6SKL - chains 3 and 7 of the 18 polymer chains in the assembly; structure by electron microscopy, 3.70 A resolution.

# Chain 3
Name: DNA replication licensing factor MCM3
Organism: Saccharomyces cerevisiae (strain ATCC 204508 / S288c)
Notes: EC 3.6.4.12
UniProt: P24279 (MCM3_YEAST); residue numbers follow UniProt; this construct covers 1-971
Chain sequence (971 residues; row label = number of the first residue in the row):
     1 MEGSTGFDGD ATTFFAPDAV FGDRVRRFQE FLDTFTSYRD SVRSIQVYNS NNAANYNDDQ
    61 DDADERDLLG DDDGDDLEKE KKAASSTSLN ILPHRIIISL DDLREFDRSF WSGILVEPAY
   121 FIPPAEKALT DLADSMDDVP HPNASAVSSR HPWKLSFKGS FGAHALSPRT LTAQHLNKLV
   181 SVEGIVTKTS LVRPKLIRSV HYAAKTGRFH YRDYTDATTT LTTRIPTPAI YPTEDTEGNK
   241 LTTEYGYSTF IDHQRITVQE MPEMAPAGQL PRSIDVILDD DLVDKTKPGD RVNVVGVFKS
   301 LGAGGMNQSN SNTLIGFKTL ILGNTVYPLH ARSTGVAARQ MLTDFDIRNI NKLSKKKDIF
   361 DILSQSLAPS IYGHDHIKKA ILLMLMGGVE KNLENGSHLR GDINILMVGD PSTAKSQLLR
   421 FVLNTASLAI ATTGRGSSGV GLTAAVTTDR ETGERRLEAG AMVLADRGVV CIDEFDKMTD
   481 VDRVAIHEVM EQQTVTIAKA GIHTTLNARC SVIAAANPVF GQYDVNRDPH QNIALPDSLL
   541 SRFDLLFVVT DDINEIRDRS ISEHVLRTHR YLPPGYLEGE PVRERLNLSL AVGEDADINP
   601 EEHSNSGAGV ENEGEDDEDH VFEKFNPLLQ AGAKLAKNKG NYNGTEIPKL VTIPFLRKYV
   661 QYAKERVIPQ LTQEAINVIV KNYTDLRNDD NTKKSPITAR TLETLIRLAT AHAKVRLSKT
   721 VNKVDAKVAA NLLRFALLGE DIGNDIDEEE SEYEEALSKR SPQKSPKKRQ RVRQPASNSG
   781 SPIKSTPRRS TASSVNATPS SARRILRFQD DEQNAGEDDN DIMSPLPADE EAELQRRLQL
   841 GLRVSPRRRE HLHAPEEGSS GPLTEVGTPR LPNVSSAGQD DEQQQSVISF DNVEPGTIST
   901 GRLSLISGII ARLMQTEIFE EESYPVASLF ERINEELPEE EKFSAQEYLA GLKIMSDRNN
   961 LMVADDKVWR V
Disordered / not traced: 1-17, 57-89, 333-336, 584-647, 690-695, 741-971
Ion coordination: Mg2+: S416 (together with AMP-PNP)
Ligand contacts: AMP-PNP (ANP; phosphoaminophosphonic acid-adenylate ester): S370, I371, Y372, H374, D410, P411, S412, T413, A414, K415, S416, Q417, E474, N517, I561, V565
Swiss-Prot annotation at these positions:
  - motif: S541 to D544 (Arginine finger)
  - binding site (ATP): G409 to S416
  - modified residue: S761 (Phosphoserine), S777 (Phosphoserine), S781 (Phosphoserine), T868 (Phosphothreonine)
  - mutagenesis: K415 (K415A: No effect on MCM2-7 complex helicase activity. Loss of MCM2-7 complex helicase activity; when associated with MCM5 A-422. Reduces MCM2-7 complex helicase activity ...)
What the authors report for this chain:
  - binding site for DNA fork, leading-strand template: R455

# Chain 7
Name: DNA replication licensing factor MCM7
Organism: Saccharomyces cerevisiae (strain ATCC 204508 / S288c)
Notes: EC 3.6.4.12
UniProt: P38132 (MCM7_YEAST); numbering as in UniProt (aligned over 1-845)
Chain sequence (845 residues; row label = number of the first residue in the row):
     1 MSAALPSIQL PVDYNNLFNE ITDFLVTFKQ DTLSSDATRN ENEDENLDAE NIEQHLLEKG
    61 PKYMAMLQKV ANRELNSVII DLDDILQYQN EKFLQGTQAD DLVSAIQQNA NHFTELFCRA
   121 IDNNMPLPTK EIDYKDDVLD VILNQRRLRN ERMLSDRTNE IRSENLMDTT MDPPSSMNDA
   181 LREVVEDETE LFPPNLTRRY FLYFKPLSQN CARRYRKKAI SSKPLSVRQI KGDFLGQLIT
   241 VRGIITRVSD VKPAVEVIAY TCDQCGYEVF QEVNSRTFTP LSECTSEECS QNQTKGQLFM
   301 STRASKFSAF QECKIQELSQ QVPVGHIPRS LNIHVNGTLV RSLSPGDIVD VTGIFLPAPY
   361 TGFKALKAGL LTETYLEAQF VRQHKKKFAS FSLTSDVEER VMELITSGDV YNRLAKSIAP
   421 EIYGNLDVKK ALLLLLVGGV DKRVGDGMKI RGDINVCLMG DPGVAKSQLL KAICKISPRG
   481 VYTTGKGSSG VGLTAAVMKD PVTDEMILEG GALVLADNGI CCIDEFDKMD ESDRTAIHEV
   541 MEQQTISISK AGINTTLNAR TSILAAANPL YGRYNPRLSP LDNINLPAAL LSRFDILFLM
   601 LDIPSRDDDE KLAEHVTYVH MHNKQPDLDF TPVEPSKMRE YIAYAKTKRP VMSEAVNDYV
   661 VQAYIRLRQD SKREMDSKFS FGQATPRTLL GIIRLSQALA KLRLADMVDI DDVEEALRLV
   721 RVSKESLYQE TNKSKEDESP TTKIFTIIKK MLQETGKNTL SYENIVKTVR LRGFTMLQLS
   781 NCIQEYSYLN VWHLINEGNT LKFVDDGTMD TDQEDSLVST PKLAPQTTAS ANVSAQDSDI
   841 DLQDA
Disordered / not traced: 1-3, 35-59, 158-189, 211-218, 386-395, 444-448, 487-492, 674-678, 730-845
Ion coordination: Zn2+: C262, C265, C284, C289
Swiss-Prot annotation at these positions:
  - motif: S592 to D595 (Arginine finger)
  - binding site (ATP): Y423, G463, A465, K466, S467, N568, R593, R687
  - modified residue: T811 (Phosphothreonine), S819 (Phosphoserine), S838 (Phosphoserine)
  - mutagenesis: K466 (K466A: Loss of MCM2-7 complex helicase activity)
What the authors report for this chain:
  - binding site for DNA fork, leading-strand template: F363

# How chain 3 and chain 7 interact
Residue-residue contacts (106; chain 3 residue first):
  P142(3) - P11(7)
  N143(3) - P11(7)
  A144(3) - P11(7)
  S145(3) - Q108(7)  hydrogen bond
  V147(3) - Q9(7)
  S148(3) - L10(7)
  V192(3) - R329(7)
  R193(3) - L371(7)
  P194(3) - L235(7)  hydrophobic
  P194(3) - L371(7)
  P194(3) - T372(7)  hydrogen bond (backbone-side chain)
  K195(3) - L370(7)
  K195(3) - L371(7)
  L196(3) - L370(7)  hydrogen bond (backbone-backbone)
  Y202(3) - Y14(7)
  R208(3) - S7(7)  hydrogen bond
  F209(3) - S7(7)
  F209(3) - I8(7)  hydrogen bond (backbone-backbone)
  F209(3) - L10(7)  hydrophobic
  F209(3) - V12(7)  hydrophobic
  F209(3) - Y14(7)  hydrophobic
  H210(3) - L5(7)
  H210(3) - P6(7)
  H210(3) - S7(7)
  Y211(3) - L5(7)
  Y211(3) - P6(7)  hydrogen bond (backbone-backbone)
  Y211(3) - I8(7)  hydrophobic
  R212(3) - A4(7)  hydrogen bond (side chain-backbone)
  Y214(3) - L370(7)  hydrophobic
  T215(3) - L370(7)
  D216(3) - L370(7)
  A229(3) - G369(7)
  A229(3) - L370(7)  hydrophobic
  I230(3) - A365(7)  hydrophobic
  Y231(3) - P357(7)
  Y231(3) - P359(7)  hydrophobic
  P232(3) - L5(7)  hydrophobic
  T236(3) - L5(7)
  E244(3) - Y14(7)  hydrogen bond
  E244(3) - N109(7)  hydrogen bond
  E244(3) - H112(7)  salt bridge
  Y245(3) - N109(7)
  Y245(3) - N111(7)
  Y245(3) - G236(7)
  Y245(3) - L356(7)  hydrophobic
  Y245(3) - P357(7)  hydrophobic
  G246(3) - Q108(7)
  G246(3) - L235(7)  hydrogen bond (backbone-backbone)
  G246(3) - G236(7)
  Y247(3) - L10(7)  hydrophobic
  Y247(3) - V12(7)
  Y247(3) - Y14(7)  hydrogen bond
  Y247(3) - N109(7)
  F250(3) - G232(7)
  F250(3) - L235(7)  hydrophobic
  F250(3) - P357(7)  hydrophobic
  F250(3) - T372(7)
  D252(3) - K231(7)
  D252(3) - G232(7)  hydrogen bond (side chain-backbone)
  H253(3) - L371(7)
  D284(3) - R329(7)  salt bridge
  K287(3) - V324(7)  hydrogen bond (side chain-backbone)
  K287(3) - H326(7)
  K391(3) - H620(7)
  K391(3) - N623(7)
  L393(3) - V619(7)  hydrophobic
  L393(3) - N623(7)
  E394(3) - N623(7)
  E394(3) - K624(7)  salt bridge
  L399(3) - H620(7)
  E451(3) - L371(7)
  L457(3) - I327(7)
  A459(3) - I327(7)
  V463(3) - G325(7)
  D466(3) - V324(7)
  D466(3) - G325(7)  hydrogen bond (side chain-backbone)
  E491(3) - K486(7)  salt bridge
  G501(3) - R247(7)
  G501(3) - V502(7)
  H503(3) - T246(7)
  H503(3) - Q316(7)
  T504(3) - Q316(7)
  L506(3) - P328(7)
  N507(3) - S319(7)  hydrogen bond (side chain-backbone)
  R509(3) - V324(7)
  D537(3) - Y571(7)
  D537(3) - G572(7)
  L671(3) - H620(7)
  L671(3) - M621(7)
  I676(3) - T617(7)
  V680(3) - A613(7)  hydrophobic
  T684(3) - R606(7)  hydrogen bond
  T684(3) - E610(7)
  D685(3) - R606(7)  salt bridge
  R687(3) - D602(7)  salt bridge
  R687(3) - P604(7)
  R687(3) - D609(7)  salt bridge
  N688(3) - S605(7)  hydrogen bond (side chain-backbone)
  N688(3) - R606(7)  hydrogen bond (side chain-backbone)
  N688(3) - D609(7)  hydrogen bond
  P696(3) - R573(7)  hydrogen bond (backbone-side chain)
  T698(3) - R573(7)  hydrogen bond
  L702(3) - A613(7)  hydrophobic
  L702(3) - V616(7)  hydrophobic
  E703(3) - H620(7)
  I706(3) - H620(7)
Other interface residues (no listed pair), chain 3 (81 interface residues in all): L191, V200, T227, P228, E234, D235, L241, T242, T286, E458, R467, T505, T672, Q673, I679, K681, Y683, A699
Other interface residues (no listed pair), chain 7 (64 interface residues in all): N15, R228, D233, V322, L366, E373, T374, G463, I603

# Summary
81 residues of chain 3 and 64 residues of chain 7 are in contact, with 21 hydrogen bonds and 7 salt bridges.
Polar contacts include E244(3)-H112(7), D284(3)-R329(7) and E394(3)-K624(7). Bound to chain 3: AMP-PNP. The
paper reports a binding site for DNA fork, leading-strand template at R455(3) and F363(7).
Here chain 3 is DNA replication licensing factor MCM3 and chain 7 is DNA replication licensing factor MCM7,
both from Saccharomyces cerevisiae (strain ATCC 204508 / S288c). Entry 6SKL (Cryo-EM structure of the CMG Fork
Protection Complex at a replication fork - Conformation 1) was determined by electron microscopy together with
6SKO from the same study.
